Entry 7WBB (electron microscopy, 3.60 A resolution); this record covers chains B and C of the 7 polymer chains in the assembly.

Chain B (and C):
Protein: AFG2 isoform 1
Source organism: Saccharomyces cerevisiae
Notes: chain C of this document is another copy of the same molecule, construct and numbering; everything in this record applies to it too
UniProtKB: A0A6A5PRU8 (A0A6A5PRU8_YEASX); residue numbers follow UniProt; this construct covers 1-780
Sequence (780 residues; each row starts with the number of its first residue):
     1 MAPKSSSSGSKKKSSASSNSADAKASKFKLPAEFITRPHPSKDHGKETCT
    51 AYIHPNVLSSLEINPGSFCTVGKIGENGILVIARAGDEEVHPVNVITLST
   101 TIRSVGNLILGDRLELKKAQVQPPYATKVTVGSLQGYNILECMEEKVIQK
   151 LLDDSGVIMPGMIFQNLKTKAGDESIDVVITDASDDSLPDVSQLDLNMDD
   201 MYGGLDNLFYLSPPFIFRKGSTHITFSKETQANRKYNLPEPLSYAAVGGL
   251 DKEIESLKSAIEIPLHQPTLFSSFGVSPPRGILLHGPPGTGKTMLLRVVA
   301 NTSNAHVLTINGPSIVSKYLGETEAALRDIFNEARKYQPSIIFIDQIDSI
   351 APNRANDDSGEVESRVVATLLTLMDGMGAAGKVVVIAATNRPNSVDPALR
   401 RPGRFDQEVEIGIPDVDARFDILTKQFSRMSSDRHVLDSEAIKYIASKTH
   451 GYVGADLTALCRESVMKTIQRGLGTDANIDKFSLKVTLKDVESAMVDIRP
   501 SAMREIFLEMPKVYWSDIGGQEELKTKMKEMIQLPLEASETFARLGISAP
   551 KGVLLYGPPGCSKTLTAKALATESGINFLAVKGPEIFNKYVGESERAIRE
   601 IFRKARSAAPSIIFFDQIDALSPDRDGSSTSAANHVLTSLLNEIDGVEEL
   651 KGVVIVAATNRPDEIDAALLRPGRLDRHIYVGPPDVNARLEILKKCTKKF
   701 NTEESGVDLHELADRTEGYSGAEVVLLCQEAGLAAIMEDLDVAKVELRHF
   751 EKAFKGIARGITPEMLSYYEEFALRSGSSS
Disordered / not traced: 1-28, 186-208, 778-780
Differences from the reference sequence: engineered mutation Q346 (Glu in A0A6A5PRU8), Q617 (Glu in A0A6A5PRU8)
Residues lining bound ligands:
  - ATP (adenosine-5'-triphosphate), molecule 1: A246, V247, G248, P288, G289, T290, G291, K292, T293, M294, R297, Q346, N390, I422, Q426, G454, A455, T458
  - ATP, molecule 2: D517, I518, G519, G520, P558, P559, G560, C561, S562, K563, T564, L565, K568, Q617, I692, G721, A722, V725
  - ATP, molecule 3: D645, R671, R674
What the authors report for this chain:
  - mutagenesis - Y319A, E346Q/E617Q, M503A, R504A, Y590A, V647R: decreased growth
  - binding site for ATP: R401, R404, R671, R674
  - binding site for substrate: K318 to L320, K589 to V591
  - conformationally variable residues: M377
  - contacts within the chain: N107-P241 (backbone contact), R499-I506 (backbone contact)
  - mutagenesis - Y236R, E240A, P241A, R499A, F507A: unchanged growth

Chain B / chain C interface:
Contacting residue pairs - 121 pairs, chain B then chain C:
  I74(B) with R335(C), hydrogen bond (backbone-side chain)
  E76(B) with R335(C), salt bridge
  K118(B) with E89(C)
  R234(B) with S272(C); S273(C), hydrogen bond (side chain-backbone)
  N237(B) with S272(C)
  G289(B) with R401(C)
  L296(B) with M377(C), hydrophobic
  R297(B) with G376(C), hydrogen bond (side chain-backbone)
  T309(B) with M377(C)
  N311(B) with T372(C); M377(C)
  G312(B) with T372(C)
  P313(B) with R365(C); T369(C)
  S314(B) with R328(C)
  V316(B) with L320(C), hydrophobic
  K318(B) with Y319(C)
  D345(B) with M377(C)
  Q346(B) with R354(C)
  D348(B) with R354(C), salt bridge
  S349(B) with E361(C); A368(C)
  P352(B) with E361(C)
  D358(B) with G360(C); E361(C), hydrogen bond (side chain-backbone)
  V362(B) with L320(C), hydrophobic
  E363(B) with E361(C)
  R391(B) with R354(C)
  R429(B) with G275(C), hydrogen bond (side chain-backbone)
  M430(B) with F274(C)
  S431(B) with S273(C), hydrogen bond (side chain-backbone)
  R434(B) with F274(C)
  A455(B) with R401(C); P402(C)
  D456(B) with P402(C)
  A459(B) with P402(C), hydrophobic
  R462(B) with S277(C), hydrogen bond (side chain-backbone); P278(C); P279(C); P402(C), hydrogen bond (side chain-backbone); D406(C), salt bridge
  V465(B) with F274(C), hydrophobic
  M466(B) with S259(C); I263(C), hydrophobic; F271(C), hydrophobic
  K481(B) with L270(C)
  F482(B) with T269(C); L270(C), hydrophobic; S273(C)
  S501(B) with P402(C)
  R504(B) with R400(C), hydrogen bond (backbone-side chain); F405(C), hydrogen bond (side chain-backbone); D406(C), hydrogen bond (side chain-backbone); E408(C), salt bridge
  E505(B) with N353(C); N393(C), hydrogen bond (backbone-side chain); P397(C); R400(C), salt bridge
  F507(B) with H285(C); P392(C), hydrophobic; N393(C)
  L508(B) with E648(C)
  E509(B) with E648(C), hydrogen bond (backbone-side chain)
  P511(B) with E649(C)
  P559(B) with R671(C)
  G560(B) with R671(C)
  T564(B) with V647(C)
  K568(B) with V647(C); E649(C), salt bridge
  A580(B) with V647(C), hydrophobic
  K582(B) with N642(C), hydrogen bond (side chain-backbone); E643(C), salt bridge
  G583(B) with N642(C)
  P584(B) with H635(C); T638(C); S639(C)
  E585(B) with R599(C)
  F587(B) with H635(C)
  N588(B) with V591(C)
  K589(B) with Y590(C); V591(C); E593(C)
  D616(B) with N642(C); V647(C)
  Q617(B) with T638(C); N642(C)
  A620(B) with H635(C), hydrogen bond (backbone-side chain)
  L621(B) with H635(C)
  S629(B) with S631(C)
  N660(B) with A668(C)
  R661(B) with D666(C), salt bridge
  K699(B) with L545(C)
  F700(B) with L545(C); I547(C), hydrophobic
  A722(B) with P672(C), hydrophobic
  E723(B) with P672(C)
  L726(B) with P672(C), hydrophobic; D676(C)
  Q729(B) with S548(C), hydrogen bond (side chain-backbone)
  E730(B) with R677(C), salt bridge
  G732(B) with I547(C)
  L733(B) with E530(C); L534(C), hydrophobic; F542(C), hydrophobic; R677(C)
  I736(B) with T541(C); F542(C), hydrophobic; I547(C), hydrophobic
  M737(B) with T526(C); E530(C); L534(C), hydrophobic
  D741(B) with T541(C); R544(C), salt bridge
  V742(B) with R544(C), hydrogen bond (backbone-side chain); L545(C)
  K755(B) with G777(C)
  I757(B) with G777(C)
  A758(B) with S776(C); G777(C)
  R759(B) with S776(C)
Also at the interface, not in a pair above, chain B (98 interface residues in all): K73, F209, K235, P288, T293, S317, F343, N390, C461, I469, Q470, L484, M510, E593, D619, T630, L740, A743, G756
Also at the interface, not in a pair above, chain C (87 interface residues in all): P40, P268, V276, G321, E324, D357, S364, L371, D375, A398, G546, A549, P550, G592, E595, R625, N634, G646, A667, H678
From the paper, about this interface:
  - pairs named by the authors: R504(B)-R400(C), R504(B)-D406(C), R504(B)-E408(C)

In short:
98 residues of chain B and 87 residues of chain C are in contact, with 17 hydrogen bonds and 10 salt bridges.
Polar contacts include E76(B)-R335(C), D348(B)-R354(C) and R462(B)-D406(C). The authors report contacts
between R504(B) and R400(C), R504(B) and D406(C) and R504(B) and E408(C). The paper reports a binding site for
ATP at R401(B), R404(B) and R671(B) among others; Y319A, E346Q/E617Q and M503A of chain B, among others,
reduce growth; 11 substitutions were tested in all.
Chain B and chain C are both AFG2 isoform 1 (Saccharomyces cerevisiae); the structure, Cryo-EM structure of
substrate engaged Drg1 hexamer, was determined by electron microscopy, deposited together with 7WD3, 7YKK,
7YKL, 7YKT and 7YKZ.
